Entry 4GHH (X-ray diffraction, 1.55 A resolution); this record covers chains B and C of the 4 polymer chains in the assembly.

== Chain B (and C) ==
Protein: Homoprotocatechuate 2,3-dioxygenase
Source organism: Brevibacterium fuscum
Notes: EC 1.13.11.15; chain C of this document is another copy of the same molecule, construct and numbering; everything in this record applies to it too
UniProtKB: Q45135 (Q45135_9MICO); residues 1-365 here = UniProt positions 1-365
Sequence (365 residues; row label = number of the first residue in the row):
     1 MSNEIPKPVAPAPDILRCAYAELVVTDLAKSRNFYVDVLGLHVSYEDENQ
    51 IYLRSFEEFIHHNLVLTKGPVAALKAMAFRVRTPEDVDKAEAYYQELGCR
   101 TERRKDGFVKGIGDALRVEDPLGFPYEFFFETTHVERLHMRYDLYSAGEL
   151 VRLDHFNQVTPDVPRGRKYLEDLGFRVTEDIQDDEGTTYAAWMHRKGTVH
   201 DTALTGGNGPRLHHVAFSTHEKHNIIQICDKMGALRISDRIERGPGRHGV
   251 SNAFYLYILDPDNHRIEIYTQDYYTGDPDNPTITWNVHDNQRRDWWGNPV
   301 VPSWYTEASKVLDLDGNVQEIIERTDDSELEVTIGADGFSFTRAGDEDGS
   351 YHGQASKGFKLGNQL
Not modelled in the structure: 1-2, 363-365 (chain C: 1-2, 358-365)
Metal / ion sites: Fe2+: His155, His214, Glu267; Ca2+: Asp184, Glu185
From the paper describing this entry:
  - binding site for 4-nitrocatechol: Tyr257
  - catalytic residues: His200 (citing earlier work)
  - catalytic residues: Tyr257 (proposed by the authors, not directly observed)

== How chain B and chain C interact ==
Pairs across the interface (20):
  Met140(B) - Ala234(C)
  Tyr142(B) - Gln227(C)  hydrogen bond (backbone-side chain)
  Tyr142(B) - Asp230(C)
  Tyr142(B) - Lys231(C)
  Tyr142(B) - Ala234(C)
  Asp143(B) - Ala234(C)
  Asp143(B) - Leu235(C)
  Tyr145(B) - Ala147(C)  hydrophobic
  Tyr145(B) - Gln227(C)
  Ala147(B) - Tyr145(C)  hydrophobic
  Ala147(B) - Ala147(C)
  His223(B) - His223(C)  hydrogen bond
  Gln227(B) - Tyr142(C)  hydrogen bond (side chain-backbone)
  Gln227(B) - Tyr145(C)
  Asp230(B) - Tyr142(C)
  Lys231(B) - Tyr142(C)
  Ala234(B) - Met140(C)
  Ala234(B) - Tyr142(C)
  Ala234(B) - Asp143(C)
  Leu235(B) - Asp143(C)
Also at the interface, not in a pair above, chain B (14 interface residues in all): Arg141, Ser146, Glu221
Also at the interface, not in a pair above, chain C (14 interface residues in all): Arg141, Ser146, Glu221

== Overview ==
Chain B and chain C each contribute 14 residues to their interface, with 3 hydrogen bonds. Polar pairs include
Tyr142(B)-Gln227(C) and His223(B)-His223(C). The Fe2+ site is built by His155(B), His214(B) and Glu267(B).
Asp184(B) and Glu185(B) coordinate Ca2+. The paper reports catalytic residues His200(B) and Tyr257(B); a
binding site for 4-nitrocatechol at Tyr257(B).
Both chains are Homoprotocatechuate 2,3-dioxygenase (Brevibacterium fuscum). Entry 4GHH (Structure of
Homoprotocatechuate 2,3-Dioxygenase from B.fuscum in complex with 4-Nitrocatechol at 1.55 Ang resolution) was
determined by X-ray diffraction, deposited together with 4GHC, 4GHD, 4GHE, 4GHF and 4GHG.
